PDB entry 5DBC | X-ray diffraction, 2.40 A resolution | chains A and T of the 4 polymer chains in the assembly

# Chain A
Name: DNA polymerase beta
Organism: Homo sapiens
Notes: EC 2.7.7.7, 4.2.99.-
UniProtKB: P06746 (DPOLB_HUMAN); residues 1-335 here = UniProt positions 1-335
Amino-acid sequence (335 residues; each row starts with the number of its first residue):
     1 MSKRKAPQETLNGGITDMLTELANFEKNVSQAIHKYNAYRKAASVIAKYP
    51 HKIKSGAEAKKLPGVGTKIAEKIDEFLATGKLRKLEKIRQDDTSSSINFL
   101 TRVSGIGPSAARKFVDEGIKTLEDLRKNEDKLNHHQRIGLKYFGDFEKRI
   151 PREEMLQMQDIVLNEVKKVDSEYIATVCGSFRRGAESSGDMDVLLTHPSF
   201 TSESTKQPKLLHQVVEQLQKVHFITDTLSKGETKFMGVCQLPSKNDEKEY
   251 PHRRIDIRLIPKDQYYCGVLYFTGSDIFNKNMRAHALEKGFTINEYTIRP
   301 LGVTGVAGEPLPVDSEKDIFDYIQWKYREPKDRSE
Disordered / not traced: 1-6, 205-206
Bound ions: Na+ site 1: Lys60, Leu62, Val65 (shared with 1 residue of chain D); Na+ site 2: Thr101, Val103, Ile106 (shared with 1 residue of chain P)
UniProt features mapped onto this chain:
  - region: Arg183 to Asp192 (DNA-binding)
  - active site: Lys72 (Nucleophile)
  - binding site (K(+)): Lys60, Leu62, Val65, Thr101, Val103, Ile106
  - binding site (Na(+)): Lys60, Leu62, Val65, Thr101, Val103, Ile106
  - binding site (dATP): Arg149, Ser180, Arg183, Gly189, Asp190
  - binding site (dCTP): Arg149, Ser180, Arg183, Gly189, Asp190
  - binding site (dGTP): Arg149, Ser180, Arg183, Gly189, Asp190, Asp192
  - binding site (dTTP): Arg149, Ser180, Arg183, Gly189, Asp190
  - binding site (Mg(2+)): Asp190, Asp192, Asp256
  - modified residue: Lys72 (N6-acetyllysine), Arg83 (Omega-N-methylarginine), Arg152 (Omega-N-methylarginine)
  - cross-link (Glycyl lysine isopeptide (Lys-Gly)): Lys41 (interchain with G-Cter in ubiquitin), Lys61 (interchain with G-Cter in ubiquitin), Lys81 (interchain with G-Cter in ubiquitin)
  - natural variant: Leu22 (L22P: Found in a gastric cancer sample; uncertain significance), Tyr39 (Y39C: Found in a gastric cancer sample; uncertain significance), Gly118 (G118V: Decreased DNA-directed DNA polymerase activity), Arg137 (R137Q: Decreased function in base-excision repair), Arg149 (R149I: Decreased DNA-directed DNA polymerase activity), Asp160 (D160N: Found in a gastric cancer sample; uncertain significance), Cys239 (C239R: Found in a gastric cancer sample; uncertain significance), Lys289 (K289M: Found in a colon cancer sample; uncertain significance), Asn294 (N294D: Found in a gastric cancer sample; uncertain significance), Glu295 (E295K: Found in a gastric cancer sample; uncertain significance)
  - mutagenesis: Phe25 (F25W: No effect on 5'-dRP lyase activity. Decreased ssDNA binding), His34 (H34G: Decreased 5'-dRP lyase activity. Decreased ssDNA binding), Lys35 (K35A: Decreased 5'-dRP lyase activity. Decreased ssDNA binding. Loss of 5'-dRP lyase activity; when associated with A-68 and A-72. Decreased ssDNA binding; when associated with A-68 and A-72 ...), Tyr39 (Y39F: No effect on 5'-dRP lyase activity; Y39Q: Abolishes DNA polymerase and 5'-dRP lyase activity), Lys41 (K41R: Abolishes ubiquitination; when associated with R-61 and R-81), Lys60 (K60A: Decreased 5'-dRP lyase activity. Decreased ssDNA binding), Lys61 (K61R: Abolishes ubiquitination; when associated with R-41 and R-81), Lys68 (K68A: No effect on 5'-dRP lyase activity. Decreased ssDNA binding. Loss of 5'-dRP lyase activity; when associated with A-35 and A-72. Decreased ssDNA binding; when associated with A-35 and A-72 ...), Glu71 (E71Q: No effect on 5'-dRP lyase activity. No effect on structure shown by circular dichroism. No effect on ssDNA binding), Lys72 (K72A: Severely reduced 5'-dRP lyase activity. Does not affect ssDNA binding. Loss of 5'-dRP lyase activity; when associated with A-35 and A-68. Decreased ssDNA binding ...), Glu75 (E75A: Slightly decreased 5'-dRP lyase activity. Decreased ssDNA binding. No effect on structure shown by circular dichroism), Lys81 (K81R: Abolishes ubiquitination; when associated with R-41 and R-61), 5 further mutagenesis entries in UniProt

# Chain T
Molecule: 16-nt DNA strand
Sequence (16 nucleotides; numbered 1 to 16; the number before each row is that of its first residue):
     1 CCGACGTCGCATGAGC

# Interface between chain A and chain T
Pairs across the interface (15; chain A residue first):
  His34(A) - DC5(T)  stacking on the base
  His134(A) - DT12(T)  phosphate contact
  Ser229(A) - DC10(T)  phosphate contact
  Ser229(A) - DA11(T)  phosphate contact
  Lys230(A) - DC10(T)  hydrogen bond to the phosphate
  Lys230(A) - DA11(T)  hydrogen bond to the phosphate
  Gly231(A) - DC10(T)  phosphate contact
  Glu232(A) - DC10(T)  hydrogen bond to the phosphate
  Thr233(A) - DG9(T)  hydrogen bond to the phosphate
  Thr233(A) - DC10(T)  hydrogen bond to the phosphate
  Lys234(A) - DG9(T)  phosphate contact
  Lys234(A) - DC10(T)  hydrogen bond to the phosphate
  Tyr271(A) - DG6(T)  hydrogen bond to the base
  Glu295(A) - DG6(T)  base contact
  Tyr296(A) - DC8(T)  sugar contact
Other interface residues (no listed pair), chain A (13 interface residues in all): Asn133, Leu228

# Summary
13 residues of chain A face 7 of chain T across their interface, with 7 hydrogen bonds and 1 aromatic stacking
contact. Among the polar pairs are Tyr271(A)-DG6(T), Lys230(A)-DC10(T) and Lys230(A)-DA11(T).
Here chain A is DNA polymerase beta (Homo sapiens) and chain T is a 16-nt DNA strand. Entry 5DBC (Structure of
human DNA polymerase beta Host-Guest complex with the dG base paired with a dG) was determined by X-ray
diffraction together with 5DB6, 5DB7, 5DB8, 5DB9, 5DBA and 5DBB from the same study.
